1V8K - chain A; structure by X-ray diffraction, 2.25 A resolution.

Chain A:
Molecule: Kinesin-like protein KIF2C
Source organism: Mus musculus
UniProtKB: Q922S8 (KIF2C_MOUSE); residues 1-403 here correspond to UniProt positions 183-585 (UniProt number = residue number + 182)
Amino-acid sequence (410 residues; each row starts with the number of its first residue):
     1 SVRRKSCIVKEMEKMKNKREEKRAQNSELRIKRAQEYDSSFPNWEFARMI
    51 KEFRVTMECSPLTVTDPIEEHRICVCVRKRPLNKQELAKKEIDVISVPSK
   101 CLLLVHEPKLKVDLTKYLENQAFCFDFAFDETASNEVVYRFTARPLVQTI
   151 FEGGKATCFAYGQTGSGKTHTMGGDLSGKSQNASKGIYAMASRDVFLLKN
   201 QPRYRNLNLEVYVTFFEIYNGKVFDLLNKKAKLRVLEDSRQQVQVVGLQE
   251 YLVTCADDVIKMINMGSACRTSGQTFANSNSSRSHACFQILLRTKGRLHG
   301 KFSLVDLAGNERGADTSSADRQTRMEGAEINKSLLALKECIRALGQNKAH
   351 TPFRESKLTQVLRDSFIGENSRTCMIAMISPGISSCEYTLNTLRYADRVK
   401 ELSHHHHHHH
Unresolved in the structure: 1-41, 177-180, 272-279, 312-323, 347-352, 404-410
Differences from the reference sequence: expression tag (404-410)
UniProt features mapped onto this chain:
  - region: E21 to E52 (Negative regulator of microtubule-binding)
  - binding site (ATP): R78, G162 to T169
  - modified residue (Phosphoserine): S1, S6, S333
Bound ions: Mg2+: T169 (together with AMP-PNP)
Residues lining bound ligands: AMP-PNP (ANP; phosphoaminophosphonic acid-adenylate ester): R78, R80, P81, Q163, T164, G165, S166, G167, K168, T169, H170, L176, N280, S281, S282, G309
What the authors report for this chain:
  - contacts within the chain: C59-C101

Overview:
Ligands of chain A: AMP-PNP. From UniProt: 9 ATP-binding residues. From the paper: contacts within the chain
involving C59 and C101.
Chain A is Kinesin-like protein KIF2C (Mus musculus); the structure, The Crystal Structure of the Minimal
Functional Domain of the Microtubule Destabilizer KIF2C Complexed with Mg-AMPPNP, was determined by X-ray
diffraction together with 1V8J from the same study.
